PDB entry 6PSR | electron microscopy, 3.40 A resolution | chains L and P of the 10 polymer chains in the assembly

[Chain L]
Molecule: RNA polymerase sigma factor RpoD
Source organism: Escherichia coli
UniProt: Q0P6L9 (Q0P6L9_ECOLX); residues 1-613 here = UniProt positions 1-613
Amino-acid sequence (616 residues; row label = number of the first residue in the row; numbers below 1 keep their minus sign (Ser-2 is residue -2)):
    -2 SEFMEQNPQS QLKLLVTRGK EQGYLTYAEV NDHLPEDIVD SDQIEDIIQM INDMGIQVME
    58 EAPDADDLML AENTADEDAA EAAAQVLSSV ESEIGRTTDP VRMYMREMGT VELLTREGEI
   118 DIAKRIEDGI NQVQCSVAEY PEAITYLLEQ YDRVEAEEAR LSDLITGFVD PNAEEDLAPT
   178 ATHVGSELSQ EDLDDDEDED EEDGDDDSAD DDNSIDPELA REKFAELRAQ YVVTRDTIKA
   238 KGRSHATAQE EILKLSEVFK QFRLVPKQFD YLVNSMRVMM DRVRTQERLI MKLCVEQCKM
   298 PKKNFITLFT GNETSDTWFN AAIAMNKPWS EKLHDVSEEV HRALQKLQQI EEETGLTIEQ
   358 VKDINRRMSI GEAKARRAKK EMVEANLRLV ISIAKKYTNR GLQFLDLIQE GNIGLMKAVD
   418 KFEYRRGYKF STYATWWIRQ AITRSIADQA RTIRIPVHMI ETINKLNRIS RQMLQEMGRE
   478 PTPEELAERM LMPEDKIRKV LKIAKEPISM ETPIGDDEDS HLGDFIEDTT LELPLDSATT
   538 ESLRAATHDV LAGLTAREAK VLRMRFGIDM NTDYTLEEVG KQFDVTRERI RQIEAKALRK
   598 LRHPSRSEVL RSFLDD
Unresolved in the structure: -2 to 6, 59-64, 167-212, 236-242
Differences from the reference sequence: expression tag (-2 to 0)
Small-molecule neighbours:
  - chapso (1N7), molecule 1: Ile505, Thr509, Ile511, Leu519
  - chapso (1N7), molecule 2: Ile511, Gly512, Asp513, Phe522, Glu524
What the authors report for this chain:
  - conformationally variable residues (side-chain flip): Trp433

[Chain P]
Molecule: 85-nt DNA strand
Sequence (85 nucleotides; each row starts with the number of its first residue):
     1 GCGTTCTATA TGGACAATTC AAAGGCCGAG GAATATGCCC TTTTAGCCTT CTTTTGTCAA
    61 TGGATTTGTG CAAATAAGCG CCGCC
Unresolved in the structure: 1-36, 72-85

[Chain L / chain P interface]
Residue-residue contacts (15; chain L residue first):
  Trp433(L) with DG37(P), base contact
  Gln437(L) with DG37(P), base contact
  Glu458(L) with DG37(P), phosphate contact
  Arg465(L) with DG37(P), salt bridge to the phosphate
  Arg562(L) with DG56(P), salt bridge to the phosphate
  Thr572(L) with DT55(P), sugar contact; DG56(P), phosphate contact
  Leu573(L) with DG56(P), hydrogen bond to the phosphate
  Arg584(L) with DT55(P), base contact; DG56(P), hydrogen bond to the base
  Glu585(L) with DT57(P), base contact; DC58(P), hydrogen bond to the base
  Arg588(L) with DT57(P), salt bridge to the phosphate; DC58(P), salt bridge to the phosphate
  Gln589(L) with DA60(P), base contact
Interface residues without a listed pair, chain L (12 interface residues in all): Asn461

[Summary]
12 residues of chain L and 6 residues of chain P are in contact; the contacts include 3 hydrogen bonds and 4
salt bridges. Among the polar pairs are Arg584(L)-DG56(P), Glu585(L)-DC58(P) and Leu573(L)-DG56(P). Ligands of
chain L: chapso. The paper reports conformational variability at Trp433(L).
Here chain L is RNA polymerase sigma factor RpoD (Escherichia coli) and chain P is an 85-nt DNA strand. Entry
6PSR (Escherichia coli RNA polymerase promoter unwinding intermediate (TRPi1) with TraR and rpsT P2 promoter)
was determined by electron microscopy together with 6PSQ, 6PSS, 6PST, 6PSU, 6PSV and 6PSW from the same study.
